1KS4 - chain A; structure by X-ray diffraction, 2.50 A resolution.

Chain A:
Name: Endoglucanase A
Organism: Aspergillus niger
Notes: EC 3.2.1.4; fragment: Aspergillus niger Endoglucanase
UniProt: O74705 (O74705_ASPNG); residues 1-223 here correspond to UniProt positions 17-239 (UniProt number = residue number + 16)
Chain sequence (223 residues; row label = number of the first residue in the row):
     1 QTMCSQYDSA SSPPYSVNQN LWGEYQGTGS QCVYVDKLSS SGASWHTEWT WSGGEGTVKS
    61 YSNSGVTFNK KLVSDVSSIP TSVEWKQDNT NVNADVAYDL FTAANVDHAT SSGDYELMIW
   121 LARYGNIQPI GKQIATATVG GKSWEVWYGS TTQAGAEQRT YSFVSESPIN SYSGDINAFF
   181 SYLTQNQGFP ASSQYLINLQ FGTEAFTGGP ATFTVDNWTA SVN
Disulfides: Cys4-Cys32
Metal / ion sites: palladium ion site 1 near Val33 (its only coordinating residue here); palladium ion site 2 near His46 (its only coordinating residue here); palladium ion site 3: Glu116, Met118
What the authors report for this chain:
  - palladium ion coordination: Val33, His46, Glu116, Met118
  - binding site for palladium ion: Cys4, Tyr34, Glu204
  - catalytic residues: Glu116, Glu204 (citing earlier work)

Overview:
The palladium ion site 3 is built by Glu116 and Met118. The paper reports catalytic residues Glu116 and
Glu204; a binding site for palladium ion at Cys4, Tyr34 and Glu204.
Chain A is Endoglucanase A (Aspergillus niger); the structure, The structure of Aspergillus niger
endoglucanase-palladium complex, was determined by X-ray diffraction together with 1KS5 from the same study.
